Entry 8W9C (electron microscopy, 3.30 A resolution); this record covers chains E and D of the 6 polymer chains in the assembly.

# Chain E
Molecule: Transcriptional regulatory protein RCO1
Organism: Saccharomyces cerevisiae
Reference sequence: Q04779 (RCO1_YEAST); numbering as in UniProt (aligned over 1-684)
Sequence (684 residues; row label = number of the first residue in the row):
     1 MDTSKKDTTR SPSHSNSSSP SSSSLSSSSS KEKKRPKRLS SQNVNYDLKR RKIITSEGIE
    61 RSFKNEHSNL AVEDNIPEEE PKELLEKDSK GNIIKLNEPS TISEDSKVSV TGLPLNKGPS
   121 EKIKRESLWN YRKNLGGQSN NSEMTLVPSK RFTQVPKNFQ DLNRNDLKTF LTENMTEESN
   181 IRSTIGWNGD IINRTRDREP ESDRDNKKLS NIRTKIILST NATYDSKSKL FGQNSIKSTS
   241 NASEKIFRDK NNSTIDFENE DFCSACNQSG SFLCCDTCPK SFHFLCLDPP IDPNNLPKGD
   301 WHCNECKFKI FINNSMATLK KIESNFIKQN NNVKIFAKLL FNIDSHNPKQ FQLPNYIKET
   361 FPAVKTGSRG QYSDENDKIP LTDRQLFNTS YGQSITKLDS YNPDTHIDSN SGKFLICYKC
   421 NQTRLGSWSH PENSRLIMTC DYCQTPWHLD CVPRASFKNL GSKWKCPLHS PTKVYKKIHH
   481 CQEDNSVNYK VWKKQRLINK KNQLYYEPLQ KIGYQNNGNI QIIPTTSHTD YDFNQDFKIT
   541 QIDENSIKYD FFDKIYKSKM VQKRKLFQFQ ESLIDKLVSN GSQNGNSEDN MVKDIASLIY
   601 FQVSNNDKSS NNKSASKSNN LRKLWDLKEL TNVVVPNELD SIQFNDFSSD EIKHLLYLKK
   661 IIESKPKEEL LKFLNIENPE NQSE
Disordered / not traced: 1-104, 131-165, 190-254, 479-488, 525-537, 581-684
Metal / ion sites: Zn2+ site 1: C263, C266, H283, C286 (shared with 1 residue of chain C); Zn2+ site 2: C275, C278, C303, C306; Zn2+ site 3: C420, H448, C451; Zn2+ site 4: C440, C443, C466
Curated features (UniProtKB/Swiss-Prot):
  - zinc finger: E260 to K309 (PHD-type 1), F414 to T472 (PHD-type 2)
  - modified residue: M1 (N-acetylmethionine), S68 (Phosphoserine), S683 (Phosphoserine)

# Chain D
Molecule: Chromatin modification-related protein EAF3
Organism: Saccharomyces cerevisiae
Reference sequence: Q12432 (EAF3_YEAST); residue numbers follow UniProt; this construct covers 1-401
Sequence (401 residues; each row starts with the number of its first residue):
     1 MVDLEQEFAL GGRCLAFHGP LMYEAKILKI WDPSSKMYTS IPNDKPGGSS QATKEIKPQK
    61 LGEDESIPEE IINGKCFFIH YQGWKSSWDE WVGYDRIRAY NEENIAMKKR LANEAKEAKK
   121 SLLEQQKKKK LSTSLGGPSN GGKRKGDSRS NASISKSTSQ SFLTSSVSGR KSGRSSANSL
   181 HPGSSLRSSS DQNGNDDRRR SSSLSPNMLH HIAGYPTPKI SLQIPIKLKS VLVDDWEYVT
   241 KDKKICRLPA DVTVEMVLNK YEHEVSQELE SPGSQSQLSE YCAGLKLYFD KCLGNMLLYR
   301 LERLQYDELL KKSSKDQKPL VPIRIYGAIH LLRLISVLPE LISSTTMDLQ SCQLLIKQTE
   361 DFLVWLLMHV DEYFNDKDPN RSDDALYVNT SSQYEGVALG M
Disordered / not traced: 1-216
Curated features (UniProtKB/Swiss-Prot):
  - modified residue: S201 (Phosphoserine)

# How chain E and chain D interact
Residue-residue contacts (15; chain E residue first):
  Y506(E) - D348(D)  hydrogen bond
  Q510(E) - Q277(D)
  Q510(E) - Q350(D)
  Q510(E) - L354(D)
  K511(E) - E280(D)  salt bridge
  I512(E) - G273(D)
  I512(E) - S276(D)
  Y514(E) - D348(D)
  Y514(E) - Q350(D)
  Q515(E) - Q350(D)
  D553(E) - S271(D)  hydrogen bond
  D553(E) - G273(D)  hydrogen bond (side chain-backbone)
  D553(E) - S274(D)
  Y556(E) - P272(D)
  M560(E) - E270(D)
Interface residues without a listed pair, chain E (12 interface residues in all): L509, G513, Y549
Interface residues without a listed pair, chain D (12 interface residues in all): S351

# In short
Chain E and chain D each contribute 12 residues to their interface; the contacts include 3 hydrogen bonds and
1 salt bridge. Polar pairs include K511(E)-E280(D), Y506(E)-D348(D) and D553(E)-S271(D). C263(E), C266(E),
H283(E) and C286(E) coordinate Zn2+ site 1.
Here chain E is Transcriptional regulatory protein RCO1 and chain D is Chromatin modification-related protein
EAF3, both from Saccharomyces cerevisiae. Entry 8W9C (Cryo-EM structure of the Rpd3S complex from budding
yeast) was determined by electron microscopy together with 8W9D, 8W9E and 8W9F from the same study.
